6PZM - chains A and D of the 4 polymer chains in the assembly; structure by X-ray diffraction, 2.10 A resolution.

# Chain A (and D)
Molecule: 3-ketoacyl-ACP reductase
From: Acinetobacter baumannii
Notes: EC 1.-.-.-; chain D of this document is another copy of the same molecule, construct and numbering; everything in this record applies to it too
UniProt: A0A1S2FVD8 (A0A1S2FVD8_ACIBA); residue numbers follow UniProt; this construct covers 1-245
Amino-acid sequence (269 residues; each row starts with the number of its first residue; numbers below 1 keep their minus sign (Met-23 is residue -23)):
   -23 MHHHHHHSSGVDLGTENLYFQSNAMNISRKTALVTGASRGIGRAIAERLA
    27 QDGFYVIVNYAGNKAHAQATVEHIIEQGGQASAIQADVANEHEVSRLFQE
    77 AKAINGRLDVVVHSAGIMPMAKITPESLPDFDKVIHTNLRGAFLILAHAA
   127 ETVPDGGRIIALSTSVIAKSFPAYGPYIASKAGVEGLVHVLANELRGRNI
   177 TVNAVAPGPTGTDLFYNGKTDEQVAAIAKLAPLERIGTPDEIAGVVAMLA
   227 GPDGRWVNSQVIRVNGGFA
Not modelled in the structure: -23 to 4, 245
Sequence notes: expression tag (-23 to 0); conflict Pro228 (Ser in A0A1S2FVD8)

# Chain A / chain D interface
Contacting residue pairs (69; chain A residue first):
  Glu67(A) - Leu104(D)
  Lys98(A) - Glu170(D)
  Ile99(A) - Ala123(D)
  Ile99(A) - Leu163(D)
  Ile99(A) - Val166(D)  hydrophobic
  Ile99(A) - Leu167(D)
  Ile99(A) - Glu170(D)  hydrogen bond (backbone-side chain)
  Thr100(A) - Phe119(D)
  Thr100(A) - Ala123(D)
  Pro101(A) - Ala123(D)
  Pro101(A) - His124(D)
  Pro101(A) - Glu127(D)
  Glu102(A) - Glu127(D)
  Leu104(A) - Glu67(D)
  Leu104(A) - Arg116(D)
  Leu104(A) - Phe119(D)  hydrophobic
  Leu104(A) - Leu120(D)  hydrophobic
  Phe107(A) - Leu115(D)  hydrophobic
  Phe107(A) - Arg116(D)
  Phe107(A) - Phe119(D)  hydrophobic
  Asp108(A) - Arg116(D)  salt bridge
  Ile111(A) - Ile111(D)  hydrophobic
  Ile111(A) - Leu115(D)  hydrophobic
  Leu115(A) - Phe107(D)  hydrophobic
  Leu115(A) - Ile111(D)  hydrophobic
  Leu115(A) - Leu115(D)  hydrophobic
  Arg116(A) - Leu104(D)
  Arg116(A) - Phe107(D)
  Arg116(A) - Asp108(D)  salt bridge
  Phe119(A) - Ile99(D)  hydrophobic
  Phe119(A) - Thr100(D)
  Phe119(A) - Leu104(D)  hydrophobic
  Phe119(A) - Phe107(D)  hydrophobic
  Leu120(A) - Leu104(D)  hydrophobic
  Ala123(A) - Ile99(D)
  Ala123(A) - Thr100(D)
  Ala123(A) - Pro101(D)
  His124(A) - Pro101(D)
  Ala126(A) - Ile99(D)
  Glu127(A) - Pro101(D)
  Lys145(A) - Asn169(D)
  Ser146(A) - His165(D)
  Ser146(A) - Val166(D)
  Ser146(A) - Asn169(D)  hydrogen bond (backbone-side chain)
  Phe147(A) - Val166(D)
  Pro148(A) - Glu170(D)
  Ala149(A) - Glu170(D)  hydrogen bond (backbone-side chain)
  Gly151(A) - Leu163(D)
  Gly151(A) - Val166(D)
  Ile154(A) - Gly162(D)
  Ile154(A) - Val166(D)  hydrophobic
  Ala155(A) - Gly159(D)
  Ala158(A) - Ala158(D)
  Gly159(A) - Ala155(D)
  Gly162(A) - Ile154(D)
  Leu163(A) - Ile99(D)
  Leu163(A) - Gly151(D)
  His165(A) - Ser146(D)
  Val166(A) - Ser146(D)
  Val166(A) - Phe147(D)
  Val166(A) - Gly151(D)
  Val166(A) - Ile154(D)  hydrophobic
  Leu167(A) - Ile99(D)
  Asn169(A) - Lys145(D)
  Asn169(A) - Ser146(D)  hydrogen bond (side chain-backbone)
  Glu170(A) - Lys98(D)
  Glu170(A) - Ile99(D)  hydrogen bond (side chain-backbone)
  Glu170(A) - Pro148(D)
  Glu170(A) - Ala149(D)  hydrogen bond (side chain-backbone)
Also at the interface, not in a pair above, chain A (40 interface residues in all): Ala97, Ser103, Leu122, Tyr150, Pro152
Also at the interface, not in a pair above, chain D (39 interface residues in all): Ala97, Ser103, Leu122, Ala126, Tyr150, Pro152

# In short
40 residues of chain A face 39 of chain D across their interface, with 6 hydrogen bonds and 2 salt bridges.
Polar pairs include Asp108(A)-Arg116(D), Ile99(A)-Glu170(D) and Ser146(A)-Asn169(D).
Chain A and chain D are both 3-ketoacyl-ACP reductase (Acinetobacter baumannii); the structure, Putative SDR
from Acinetobacter baumannii Crystal Form 1, was determined by X-ray diffraction (same publication as 6PZN).
